Entry 7U7F (X-ray diffraction, 1.65 A resolution); this record covers chains A and P of the 3 polymer chains in the assembly.

== Chain A ==
Name: DNA polymerase eta
From: Homo sapiens
Notes: EC 2.7.7.7
UniProt: Q9Y253 (POLH_HUMAN); numbering as in UniProt (aligned over 1-432)
Sequence (435 residues; row label = number of the first residue in the row; numbers below 1 keep their minus sign (Gly-2 is residue -2)):
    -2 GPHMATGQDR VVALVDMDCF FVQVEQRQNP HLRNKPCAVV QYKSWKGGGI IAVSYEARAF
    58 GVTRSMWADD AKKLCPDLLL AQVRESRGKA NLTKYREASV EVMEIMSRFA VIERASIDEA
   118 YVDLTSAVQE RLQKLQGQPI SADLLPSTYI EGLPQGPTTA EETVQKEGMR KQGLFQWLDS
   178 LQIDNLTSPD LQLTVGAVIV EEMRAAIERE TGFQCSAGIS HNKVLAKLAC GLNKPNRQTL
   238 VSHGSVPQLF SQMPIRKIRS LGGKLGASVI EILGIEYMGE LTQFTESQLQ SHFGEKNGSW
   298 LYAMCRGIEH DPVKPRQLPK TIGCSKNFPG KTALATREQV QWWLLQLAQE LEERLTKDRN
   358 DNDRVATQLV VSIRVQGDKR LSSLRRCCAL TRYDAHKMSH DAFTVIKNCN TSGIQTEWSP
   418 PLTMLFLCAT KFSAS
Unresolved in the structure: 155-159
Differences from the reference sequence: expression tag (-2 to 0)
Metal / ion sites: Mn2+ site 1: Asp13, Asp115, Glu116 (together with 2'-deoxyguanosine-5'-triphosphate) (shared with DT8(P), DG9(P) of chain P); Mn2+ site 2: Asp13, Met14, Asp115 (together with 2'-deoxyguanosine-5'-triphosphate, diphosphate) (shared with DG9(P) of chain P)
Ligand contacts: 2'-deoxyguanosine-5'-triphosphate / diphosphate: Asp13, Met14, Asp15, Cys16, Phe17, Phe18, Gln38, Ile48, Ala49, Tyr52, Arg55, Arg61, Leu89, Ile114, Asp115, Glu116, Lys231
Curated features (UniProtKB/Swiss-Prot):
  - binding site (Mg(2+)): Asp13, Met14, Asp115, Glu116
  - binding site (Mn(2+)): Asp13, Met14, Asp115, Glu116
  - binding site (a 2'-deoxyribonucleoside 5'-triphosphate): Arg61

== Chain P ==
Molecule: 9-nt DNA strand
Sequence (9 nucleotides; each row starts with the number of its first residue):
     1 AGCGTCATG
Metal / ion sites: Mn2+ site 1: DT8, DG9 (together with 2'-deoxyguanosine-5'-triphosphate) (shared with Asp13(A), Asp115(A), Glu116(A) of chain A); Mn2+ site 2: DG9 (together with 2'-deoxyguanosine-5'-triphosphate, diphosphate) (shared with Asp13(A), Met14(A), Asp115(A) of chain A)

== Chain A / chain P interface ==
Residue-residue contacts (33):
  Asp13(A) - DG9(P)  phosphate contact
  Phe17(A) - DG9(P)  hydrogen bond to the phosphate
  Phe18(A) - DG9(P)  hydrogen bond to the phosphate
  Gln38(A) - DG9(P)  base contact
  Ile48(A) - DG9(P)  sugar contact
  Ala49(A) - DG9(P)  phosphate contact
  Arg61(A) - DT8(P)  hydrogen bond to the base
  Arg61(A) - DG9(P)  hydrogen bond to the base
  Leu89(A) - DG9(P)  base contact
  Ser113(A) - DT8(P)  hydrogen bond to the phosphate
  Ile114(A) - DG9(P)  sugar contact
  Asp115(A) - DT8(P)  phosphate contact
  Asp115(A) - DG9(P)  phosphate contact
  Glu116(A) - DT8(P)  phosphate contact
  Lys224(A) - DT8(P)  phosphate contact
  Ile255(A) - DA7(P)  phosphate contact
  Arg256(A) - DA7(P)  phosphate contact
  Ser257(A) - DC6(P)  phosphate contact
  Ser257(A) - DA7(P)  hydrogen bond to the phosphate
  Leu258(A) - DA7(P)  hydrogen bond to the phosphate
  Gly259(A) - DA7(P)  hydrogen bond to the phosphate
  Gly260(A) - DC6(P)  phosphate contact
  Gly260(A) - DA7(P)  hydrogen bond to the phosphate
  Lys261(A) - DT5(P)  salt bridge to the phosphate
  Lys261(A) - DC6(P)  hydrogen bond to the phosphate
  Leu262(A) - DC6(P)  hydrogen bond to the phosphate
  Arg377(A) - DG4(P)  salt bridge to the phosphate
  Leu381(A) - DC3(P)  phosphate contact
  Arg382(A) - DG2(P)  sugar contact
  Arg382(A) - DC3(P)  hydrogen bond to the phosphate
  Arg382(A) - DG4(P)  base contact
  Arg383(A) - DG2(P)  phosphate contact
  Cys384(A) - DG2(P)  hydrogen bond to the phosphate
Interface residues without a listed pair, chain A (28 interface residues in all): Cys16, Ser379
Interface residues without a listed pair, chain P (9 interface residues in all): DA1

== In short ==
Chain A and chain P form an interface of 28 and 9 residues respectively; the contacts include 13 hydrogen
bonds and 2 salt bridges. Polar pairs include Arg61(A)-DT8(P), Arg61(A)-DG9(P) and Phe17(A)-DG9(P). Chain A
binds 2'-deoxyguanosine-5'-triphosphate / diphosphate.
Here chain A is DNA polymerase eta (Homo sapiens) and chain P is a 9-nt DNA strand. Entry 7U7F (Human DNA
polymerase eta-DNA ternary mismatch complex:reaction with 10.0 mM Mn2+ for 90s) was determined by X-ray
diffraction (same publication as 7U72, 7U73, 7U74, 7U75, 7U76, 7U77 and 26 further entries).
